7K66 - chains B and C of the 3 polymer chains in the assembly; structure by X-ray diffraction, 3.92 A resolution.

# Chain B
Protein: 2A9 heavy chain
Organism: Mus musculus
Sequence (223 residues; each row starts with the number of its first residue):
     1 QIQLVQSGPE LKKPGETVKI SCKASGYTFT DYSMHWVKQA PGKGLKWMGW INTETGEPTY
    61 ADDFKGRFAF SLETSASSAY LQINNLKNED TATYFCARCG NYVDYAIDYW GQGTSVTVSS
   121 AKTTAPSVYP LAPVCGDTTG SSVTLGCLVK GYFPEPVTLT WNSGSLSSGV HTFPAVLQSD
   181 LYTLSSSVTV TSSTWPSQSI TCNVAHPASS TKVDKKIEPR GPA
Disordered / not traced: 1, 136-137, 221-223
Cystine bridges: C22-C96, C147-C202

# Chain C
Protein: 2A9 light chain
Organism: Mus musculus
Sequence (213 residues; each row starts with the number of its first residue):
     1 ENVLTQSPAI MSASLGEKVT MSCRATSSVN YMYWYQQKSD ASPKLWIFFT SSLAPGVPAR
    61 FSGSGSGNSY SLTISSVEGE AAATYYCQQF TSSPFGSGTK LEIKAKRADA APTVSIFPPS
   121 SEQLTSGGAS VVCFLNNFYP KDINVKWKID GSERQNGVLN SWTDQDSKDS TYSMSSTLTL
   181 TKDEYERHNS YTCEATHSTK TSPIVKSFNR NEC
Cystine bridges: C23-C87, C133-C193

# Chain B / chain C interface
Pairs across the interface (58; chain B residue first):
  Q39(B) with Q37(C), hydrogen bond; Y86(C)
  G42(B) with K100(C), hydrogen bond (backbone-side chain)
  G44(B) with Y86(C); T99(C); K100(C)
  L45(B) with Q88(C); S97(C)
  W47(B) with P94(C), hydrophobic; F95(C), hydrophobic
  D62(B) with P94(C)
  F95(B) with P43(C)
  D104(B) with Y33(C), hydrogen bond; F90(C)
  Y105(B) with F90(C)
  A106(B) with F90(C), hydrophobic
  I107(B) with Y35(C), hydrogen bond (backbone-side chain); L45(C); Q88(C); F90(C), hydrophobic
  W110(B) with P43(C), hydrogen bond (side chain-backbone)
  G111(B) with S42(C), hydrogen bond (backbone-side chain)
  Y129(B) with Q123(C)
  P130(B) with S120(C), hydrogen bond (backbone-side chain)
  L131(B) with F117(C), hydrophobic; P118(C)
  A132(B) with F117(C); P118(C)
  V134(B) with I116(C)
  C135(B) with C213(C), disulfide
  T144(B) with S115(C), hydrogen bond; F117(C)
  L145(B) with F117(C), hydrophobic
  G146(B) with F117(C)
  L148(B) with S130(C); V132(C), hydrophobic
  K150(B) with A129(C), hydrogen bond (side chain-backbone); S130(C); T179(C)
  H171(B) with N136(C); N137(C), hydrogen bond; S173(C), hydrogen bond
  F173(B) with F134(C), hydrophobic; S161(C); T163(C); M174(C); S175(C)
  P174(B) with S161(C), hydrogen bond (backbone-side chain); W162(C)
  V176(B) with L159(C), hydrophobic; N160(C); S161(C)
  Q178(B) with L159(C)
  T183(B) with L159(C)
  S185(B) with S175(C), hydrogen bond
  S186(B) with F134(C)
  S187(B) with N136(C), hydrogen bond
  R220(B) with C213(C), hydrogen bond (side chain-backbone)
Other interface residues (no listed pair), chain B (38 interface residues in all): K43, D108, Q112, P133
Other interface residues (no listed pair), chain C (46 interface residues in all): Y31, K44, G98, T113, E122, S126, G157, D166, T177, E212
Cross-chain cystine bridges: C135(B)-C213(C)

# Overview
The interface between chain B and chain C involves 38 residues on one side and 46 on the other; the contacts
include 1 disulfide bond and 15 hydrogen bonds. Among the polar pairs are Q39(B)-Q37(C), G42(B)-K100(C) and
D104(B)-Y33(C).
Here chain B is 2A9 heavy chain and chain C is 2A9 light chain, both from Mus musculus. Entry 7K66 (Structure
of Blood Coagulation Factor VIII in Complex with an Anti-C1 Domain Pathogenic Antibody Inhibitor) was
determined by X-ray diffraction.
